2PG1 - chains F and L of the 6 polymer chains in the assembly; structure by X-ray diffraction, 2.80 A resolution.

# Chain F
Molecule: Dynein light chain Tctex-type
Organism: Drosophila melanogaster
UniProt: Q94524 (DYLT_DROME); residues 1-111 here = UniProt positions 1-111
Amino-acid sequence (111 residues; numbered 1 to 111; the number before each row is that of its first residue):
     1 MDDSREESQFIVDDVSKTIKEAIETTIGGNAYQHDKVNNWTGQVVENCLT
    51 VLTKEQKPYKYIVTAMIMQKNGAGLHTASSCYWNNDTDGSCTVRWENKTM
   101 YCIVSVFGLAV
Disordered / not traced: 1-8
Modified / non-standard residues: Mse66 (selenomethionine; parent Met); Mse68 (selenomethionine; parent Met); Mse100 (selenomethionine; parent Met)
Construct notes: modified residue (66, 68, 100)

# Chain L
Molecule: Cytoplasmic dynein 1 intermediate chain 2
Organism: Rattus norvegicus
Notes: fragment: LC binding site, sequence database residues 132-164
UniProt: Q62871 (DC1I2_RAT); residues 106-138 here correspond to UniProt positions 132-164 (UniProt number = residue number + 26)
Amino-acid sequence (33 residues; row label = number of the first residue in the row):
   106 GRGPIKLGMAKITQVDFPPREIVTYTKETQTPV
Disordered / not traced: 106-109

# How chain F and chain L interact
Pairs across the interface - 12 pairs, chain F then chain L:
  Tyr32(F) - Pro124(L)
  His34(F) - Asp121(L)
  His34(F) - Pro123(L)
  His34(F) - Pro124(L)
  Asn38(F) - Gln119(L)  hydrogen bond (backbone-side chain)
  Asn38(F) - Asp121(L)  hydrogen bond
  Thr41(F) - Gln119(L)  hydrogen bond
  Gly42(F) - Gln119(L)
  Glu46(F) - Ile117(L)
  Leu49(F) - Met114(L)  hydrophobic
  Tyr59(F) - Leu112(L)
  Gln69(F) - Pro124(L)
Interface residues without a listed pair, chain F (12 interface residues in all): Thr53, Lys57, Lys60
Interface residues without a listed pair, chain L (8 interface residues in all): Val120

# In short
The interface between chain F and chain L involves 12 residues on one side and 8 on the other, with 3 hydrogen
bonds. Polar contacts include Asn38(F)-Gln119(L), Asn38(F)-Asp121(L) and Thr41(F)-Gln119(L).
Here chain F is Dynein light chain Tctex-type (Drosophila melanogaster) and chain L is Cytoplasmic dynein 1
intermediate chain 2 (Rattus norvegicus). Entry 2PG1 (Structural analysis of a cytoplasmic dynein Light
Chain-Intermediate Chain complex) was determined by X-ray diffraction.
